Entry 8JKK (X-ray diffraction, 2.30 A resolution); this record covers chains A and C of the 3 polymer chains in the assembly.

Chain A:
Protein: 2OGFeDO JBP1/TET oxygenase domain-containing protein
Source organism: Coprinopsis cinerea (strain Okayama-7 / 130 / ATCC MYA-4618 / FGSC 9003)
UniProtKB: A8P1J0 (A8P1J0_COPC7); residues 1-415 here = UniProt positions 1-415
Chain sequence (415 residues; each row starts with the number of its first residue):
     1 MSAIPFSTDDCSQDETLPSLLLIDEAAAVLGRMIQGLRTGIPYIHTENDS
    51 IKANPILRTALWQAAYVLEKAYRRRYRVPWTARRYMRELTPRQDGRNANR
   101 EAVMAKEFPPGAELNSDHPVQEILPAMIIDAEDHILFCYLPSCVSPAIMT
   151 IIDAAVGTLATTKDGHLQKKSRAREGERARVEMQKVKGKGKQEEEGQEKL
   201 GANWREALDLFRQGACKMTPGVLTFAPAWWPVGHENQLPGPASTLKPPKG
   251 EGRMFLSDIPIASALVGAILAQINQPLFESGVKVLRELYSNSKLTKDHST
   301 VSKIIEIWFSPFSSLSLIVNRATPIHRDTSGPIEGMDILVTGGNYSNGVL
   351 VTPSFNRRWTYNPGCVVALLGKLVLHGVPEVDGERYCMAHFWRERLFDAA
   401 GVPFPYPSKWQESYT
Disordered / not traced: 1-16, 179-201
Ion coordination: Mn2+: His-326, Asp-328, His-376 (together with N-oxalylglycine)
Residues lining bound ligands: N-oxalylglycine (OGA): Trp-204, Arg-205, Ile-318, Arg-321, Thr-323, His-326, Asp-328, Leu-339, Tyr-361, His-376, Val-378, Arg-385, Cys-387
From the paper describing this entry:
  - binding site for the 12-nt DNA strand (chain C): Thr-90, Pro-91, Lys-170, His-234
  - conformationally variable residues (side-chain flip): Arg-92, Arg-96, His-234, Asp-337
  - binding site for the 12-nt DNA strand: Arg-92, Arg-96, Ala-202, Arg-205, Trp-229, Pro-231, Val-232, Ser-243, Ser-330, Asp-337, Phe-391, Arg-393
  - mutagenesis - R92A, R96A, H234A: abolished binding to dsDNA
  - mutagenesis - R92A, R96A, W229A, R321Q, L339V: decreased catalytic activity on 5mC
  - mutagenesis - H234A, T323A, S330A, Y361L, R393H: decreased catalytic activity
  - contacts within the chain: Trp-204/Arg-205 (hydrophobic contact)
  - mutagenesis - R205A, D337F, D337S, D337T: abolished catalytic activity on 5mC
  - mutagenesis - F391Y: unchanged catalytic activity on 5mC
  - Mn2+ coordination: His-326, Asp-328, His-376
  - binding site for N-oxalylglycine: Arg-321, Thr-323, His-326, Asp-328, Leu-339, Tyr-361, Val-378, Arg-385
  - mutagenesis - D337F: unchanged catalytic activity on 6mA
  - specificity-determining residues: Gly-331, Asp-337
  - mutagenesis - W204A: decreased catalytic activity on 5mC oxidation
  - mutagenesis - H326A, D328A, H376A: abolished catalytic activity on 5mC oxidation
  - mutagenesis - R321Q, R385A: abolished catalytic activity

Chain C:
Molecule: 12-nt DNA strand
Sequence (12 nucleotides; numbered 1 to 12; the number before each row is that of its first residue):
     1 CGTAGCTGATCG

How chain A and chain C interact:
Pairs across the interface (16):
  Thr-90(A) with DC11(C), hydrogen bond to the phosphate
  Pro-91(A) with DT10(C), phosphate contact; DC11(C), phosphate contact
  Arg-92(A) with DT10(C), sugar contact; DC11(C), hydrogen bond to the phosphate
  Gln-93(A) with DC11(C), phosphate contact
  Asn-97(A) with DG12(C), hydrogen bond to the phosphate
  His-166(A) with DC1(C), salt bridge to the phosphate
  Lys-169(A) with DC1(C), sugar contact
  Lys-170(A) with DG2(C), salt bridge to the phosphate
  Ala-173(A) with DG2(C), phosphate contact
  Val-232(A) with DT7(C), base contact
  Gly-233(A) with DT7(C), sugar contact; DG8(C), base contact
  His-234(A) with DC6(C), hydrogen bond to the base; DT7(C), hydrogen bond to the sugar
Other interface residues (no listed pair), chain A (13 interface residues in all): Asn-236
Other interface residues (no listed pair), chain C (9 interface residues in all): DA9

Overview:
The interface between chain A and chain C involves 13 residues on one side and 9 on the other; the contacts
include 5 hydrogen bonds and 2 salt bridges. Among the polar pairs are His-234(A)/DC6(C), His-234(A)/DT7(C)
and Thr-90(A)/DC11(C). The paper reports a binding site for the 12-nt DNA strand at Arg-92(A), Arg-96(A) and
Ala-202(A) among others; R92A, R96A and W229A of chain A, among others, reduce catalytic activity on 5mC; 20
substitutions were tested in all.
Chain A is 2OGFeDO JBP1/TET oxygenase domain-containing protein (Coprinopsis cinerea (strain Okayama-7 / 130 /
ATCC MYA-4618 / FGSC 9003)) and chain C is a 12-nt DNA strand; the structure, Crystal Structure of the
dioxygenase CcTet from Coprinopsis cinerea bound to 12bp 5-methylcytosine (5mC) containing duplex ..., was
determined by X-ray diffraction.
